Entry 4KQM (X-ray diffraction, 2.77 A resolution); this record covers chains A and D of the 4 polymer chains in the assembly.

== Chain A (and D) ==
Name: Gsy2p
Source organism: Saccharomyces cerevisiae
Notes: chain D of this document is another copy of the same molecule, construct and numbering; everything in this record applies to it too
UniProt: E7NKU1 (E7NKU1_YEASO); residues 1-705 here = UniProt positions 1-705
Amino-acid sequence (724 residues; numbered -18 to 705; the number before each row is that of its first residue; numbers below 1 keep their minus sign (Met-18 is residue -18)):
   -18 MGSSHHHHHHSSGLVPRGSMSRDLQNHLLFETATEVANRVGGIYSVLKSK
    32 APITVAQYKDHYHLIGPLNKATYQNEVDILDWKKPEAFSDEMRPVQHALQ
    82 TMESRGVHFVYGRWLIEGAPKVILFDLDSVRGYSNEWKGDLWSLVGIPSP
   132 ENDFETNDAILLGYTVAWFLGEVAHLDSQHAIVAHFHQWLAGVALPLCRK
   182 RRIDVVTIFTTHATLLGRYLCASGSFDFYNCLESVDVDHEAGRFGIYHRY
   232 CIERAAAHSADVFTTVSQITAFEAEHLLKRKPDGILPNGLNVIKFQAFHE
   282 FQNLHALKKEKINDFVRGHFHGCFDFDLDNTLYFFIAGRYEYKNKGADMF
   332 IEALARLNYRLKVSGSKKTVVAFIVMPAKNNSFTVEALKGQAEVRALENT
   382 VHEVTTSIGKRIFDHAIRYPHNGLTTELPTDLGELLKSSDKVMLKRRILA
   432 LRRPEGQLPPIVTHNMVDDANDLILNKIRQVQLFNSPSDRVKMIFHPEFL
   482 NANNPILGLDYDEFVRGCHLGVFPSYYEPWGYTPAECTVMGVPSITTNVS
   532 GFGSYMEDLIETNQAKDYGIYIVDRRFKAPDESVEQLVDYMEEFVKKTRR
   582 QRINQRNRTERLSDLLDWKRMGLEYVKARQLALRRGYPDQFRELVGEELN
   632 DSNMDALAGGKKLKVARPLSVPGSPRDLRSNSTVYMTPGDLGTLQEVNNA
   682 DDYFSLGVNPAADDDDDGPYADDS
Disordered / not traced: -18 to 1, 640-705 (chain D: -18 to 1, 206-208, 640-705)
Differences from the reference sequence: initiating methionine (-18); expression tag (-17 to 0); engineered mutation Gln169 (Glu in E7NKU1)
Ligand contacts:
  - 6-O-phosphono-alpha-D-glucopyranose (G6P): Gln283, Asn284, His286, Ala287, Lys290, His500, Arg580, Arg583, Ile584, Arg587
  - UDP (uridine-5'-diphosphate): Ala318, Gly319, Arg320, Lys326, Val356, Phe480, Leu481, Tyr492, Glu509, Gly512, Tyr513, Thr514, Glu517
What the authors report for this chain:
  - mutagenesis - E169Q (less than 1%): decreased catalytic activity
  - binding site for UDP: Gly23, Ser26, Arg320, Lys326, Phe480, Leu481, Tyr492, Tyr513 to Met521
  - binding site for alpha-D-glucopyranose: His193, Arg199, Asn269, Glu509, Trp511, Gly512
  - catalytic residues: Arg199, Arg320, Lys326 (proposed by the authors, not directly observed)
  - catalytic residues: His193 (citing earlier work)

== How chain A and chain D interact ==
Residue-residue contacts (13):
  Phe276(A) with Arg581(D), hydrogen bond (backbone-side chain)
  Gln277(A) with Arg580(D); Arg581(D)
  His280(A) with His280(D); Gln283(D)
  Gln283(A) with His280(D)
  Asn284(A) with His280(D); Asn284(D), hydrogen bond
  Arg580(A) with Gln277(D)
  Arg581(A) with Lys275(D); Phe276(D); Gln277(D)
  Ile584(A) with Ala278(D), hydrophobic
Interface residues without a listed pair, chain A (9 interface residues in all): Ala278
Interface residues without a listed pair, chain D (10 interface residues in all): Ile584

== In short ==
9 residues of chain A face 10 of chain D across their interface, with 2 hydrogen bonds. Among the polar pairs
are Phe276(A)-Arg581(D) and Asn284(A)-Asn284(D). Chain A binds UDP and 6-O-phosphono-alpha-D-glucopyranose.
The paper reports catalytic residues Arg199(A), Arg320(A) and Lys326(A) among others; E169Q of chain A reduces
catalytic activity.
Chain A and chain D are both Gsy2p (Saccharomyces cerevisiae); the structure, Crystal structure of yeast
glycogen synthase E169Q mutant in complex with glucose and UDP, was determined by X-ray diffraction, deposited
together with 4KQ1 and 4KQ2.
